4LVT - chain A; structure by X-ray diffraction, 2.05 A resolution.

# Chain A
Name: Apoptosis regulator Bcl-2
From: Homo sapiens
UniProtKB: P10415 (BCL2_HUMAN); the construct has insertions or renumbered stretches relative to UniProt, so the offset changes along the chain: -1 to 32 = UniProt 1-34; 89-204 = UniProt 92-207
Chain sequence (166 residues; row label = number of the first residue in the row; note: 40 numbers in that range are skipped by the numbering (no residue carries them; nothing is unmodelled there); numbers below 1 keep their minus sign (Met-1 is residue -1)):
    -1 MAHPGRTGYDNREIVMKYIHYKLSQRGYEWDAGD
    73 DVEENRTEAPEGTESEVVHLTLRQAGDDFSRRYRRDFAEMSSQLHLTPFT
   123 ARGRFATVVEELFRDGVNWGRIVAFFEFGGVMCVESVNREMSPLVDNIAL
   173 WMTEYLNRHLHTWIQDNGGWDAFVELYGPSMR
Unresolved in the structure: -1 to 6, 31-32, 73-86, 202-204
Differences from the reference sequence: engineered mutation Pro2 (Ala4 in P10415); linker (73-88)
Small-molecule neighbours: 1XJ (4-(4-{[2-(4-chlorophenyl)-5,5-dimethylcyclohex-1-en-1-yl]methyl}piperazin-1-yl)-N-[(4-{[(2R)-4-(morpholin-4-yl)-1-(phenylsulfanyl)butan-2-yl]amino}-3-[(trifluoromethyl)sulfonyl]phenyl)sulfonyl]benzamide): Ala97, Asp100, Phe101, Arg104, Tyr105, Asp108, Phe109, Met112, Val130, Glu133, Leu134, Asn140, Trp141, Gly142, Arg143, Val145, Ala146, Glu149, Phe150, Val153, Phe195, Leu198, Tyr199
Curated features (UniProtKB/Swiss-Prot):
  - motif: Asp8 to Trp28 (BH4), Val90 to Arg104 (BH3), Glu133 to Gly152 (BH1), Thr184 to Tyr199 (BH2)
  - site: Asp32 (Cleavage)
  - region: Val89 to Arg104 (Required for interaction with SEPTIN4 isoform ARTS. Required XIAP-mediated ubiquitination and apoptosis)

# In short
Chain A binds compound 1XJ.
Chain A is Apoptosis regulator Bcl-2 (Homo sapiens); the structure, Bcl_2-Navitoclax (ABT-263) Complex, was
determined by X-ray diffraction (same publication as 4MAN and 4LXD).
